Entry 8D3Q (electron microscopy, 3.90 A resolution); this record covers chains A and H of the 10 polymer chains in the assembly.

# Chain A
Molecule: CRISPR-associated endonuclease Cas1
Source organism: Alkalihalobacillus halodurans C-125
Notes: EC 3.1.-.-
Reference sequence: Q9KFX9 (Q9KFX9_ALKHC); numbering as in UniProt (aligned over 1-343)
Amino-acid sequence (343 residues; numbered 1 to 343; the number before each row is that of its first residue):
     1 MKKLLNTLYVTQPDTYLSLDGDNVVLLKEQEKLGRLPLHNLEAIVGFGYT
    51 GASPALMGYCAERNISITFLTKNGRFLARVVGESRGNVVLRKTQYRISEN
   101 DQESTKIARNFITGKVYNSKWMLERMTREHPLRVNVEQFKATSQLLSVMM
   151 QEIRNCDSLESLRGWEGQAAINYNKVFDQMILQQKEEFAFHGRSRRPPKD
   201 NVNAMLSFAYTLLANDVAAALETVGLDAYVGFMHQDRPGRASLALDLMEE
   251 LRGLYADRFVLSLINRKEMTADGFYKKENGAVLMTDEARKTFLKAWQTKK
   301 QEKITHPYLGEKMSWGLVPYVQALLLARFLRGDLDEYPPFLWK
Reported in the primary citation:
  - catalytic residues: Glu-166 (proposed by the authors, not directly observed)

# Chain H
Molecule: PAM/NoPAM strand 1
Sequence (32 nucleotides; each row starts with the number of its first residue):
     1 CGTAGCTGAGGACCACCAGAACTTTTTTGAAT

# Interface between chain A and chain H
Residue-residue contacts (14):
  Asn-73(A) with DT23(H), hydrogen bond to the sugar
  Arg-75(A) with DT24(H), salt bridge to the phosphate
  Arg-196(A) with DT27(H), salt bridge to the phosphate
  Phe-208(A) with DT24(H), sugar contact; DT25(H), base contact
  Met-284(A) with DT25(H), base contact
  Arg-289(A) with DT24(H), base contact; DT25(H), base contact
  Lys-290(A) with DC22(H), salt bridge to the phosphate; DT23(H), base contact
  Leu-293(A) with DT23(H), base contact; DT24(H), base contact
  Lys-294(A) with DT23(H), base contact
  Gln-297(A) with DT23(H), base contact
Other interface residues (no listed pair), chain A (11 interface residues in all): Thr-211
Other interface residues (no listed pair), chain H (6 interface residues in all): DT26

# Summary
Chain A and chain H form an interface of 11 and 6 residues respectively; the contacts include 1 hydrogen bond
and 3 salt bridges. Polar contacts include Asn-73(A)/DT23(H), Arg-75(A)/DT24(H) and Arg-196(A)/DT27(H). From
the paper: the catalytic residue Glu-166(A).
Here chain A is CRISPR-associated endonuclease Cas1 (Alkalihalobacillus halodurans C-125) and chain H is
PAM/NoPAM strand 1. Entry 8D3Q (Type I-C Cas4-Cas1-Cas2 complex bound to a PAM/NoPAM prespacer) was determined
by electron microscopy (same publication as 8D3L, 8D3M and 8D3P).
